PDB entry 6UUA | X-ray diffraction, 4.00 A resolution (low resolution: residue-level contacts below are approximate; hydrogen-bond / salt-bridge calls are withheld) | chains AAA and BBB of the 8 polymer chains in the assembly

Chain AAA (and BBB):
Protein: DNA-directed RNA polymerase subunit alpha
From: Escherichia coli
Notes: EC 2.7.7.6; chain BBB of this document is another copy of the same molecule, construct and numbering; everything in this record applies to it too
UniProt: A0A377D9Q8 (A0A377D9Q8_ECOLX); residues 1-235 here = UniProt positions 1-235
Sequence (242 residues; numbered -6 to 235; the number before each row is that of its first residue; numbers below 1 keep their minus sign (Ala-6 is residue -6)):
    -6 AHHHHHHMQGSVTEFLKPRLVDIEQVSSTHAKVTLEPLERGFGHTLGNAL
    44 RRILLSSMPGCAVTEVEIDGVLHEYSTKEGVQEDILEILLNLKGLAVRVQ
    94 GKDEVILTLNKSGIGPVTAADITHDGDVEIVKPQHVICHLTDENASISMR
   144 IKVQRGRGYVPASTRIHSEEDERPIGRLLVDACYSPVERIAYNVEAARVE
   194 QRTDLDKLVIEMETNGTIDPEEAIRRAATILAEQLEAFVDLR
Unresolved in the structure: -6 to 5 (chain BBB: -6 to 5, 234-235)
Sequence notes: expression tag (-6 to 0)

How chain AAA and chain BBB interact:
Residue-residue contacts (52):
  Phe8(AAA) - Glu226(BBB)
  Leu9(AAA) - Gln227(BBB)
  Lys10(AAA) - Glu226(BBB)
  Lys10(AAA) - Gln227(BBB)
  Lys10(AAA) - Glu229(BBB)
  Pro11(AAA) - Gln227(BBB)
  Pro11(AAA) - Ala230(BBB)
  Arg12(AAA) - Ala230(BBB)
  Leu13(AAA) - Ala230(BBB)
  Leu28(AAA) - Phe231(BBB)
  Leu31(AAA) - Gln227(BBB)
  Glu32(AAA) - Arg150(BBB)
  Arg33(AAA) - Ser49(BBB)
  Gly34(AAA) - Arg45(BBB)
  Phe35(AAA) - Ile46(BBB)
  Phe35(AAA) - Ser50(BBB)
  Phe35(AAA) - Gln227(BBB)
  His37(AAA) - Arg45(BBB)
  Thr38(AAA) - Ala42(BBB)
  Thr38(AAA) - Arg45(BBB)
  Thr38(AAA) - Ile46(BBB)
  Thr38(AAA) - Leu224(BBB)
  Leu39(AAA) - Leu224(BBB)
  Ala42(AAA) - Thr38(BBB)
  Ala42(AAA) - Ala42(BBB)
  Arg45(AAA) - Gly34(BBB)
  Arg45(AAA) - His37(BBB)
  Arg45(AAA) - Thr38(BBB)
  Ile46(AAA) - Phe35(BBB)
  Ser50(AAA) - Phe35(BBB)
  Arg150(AAA) - Glu7(BBB)
  Arg150(AAA) - Glu32(BBB)
  Arg218(AAA) - Asp233(BBB)
  Ala221(AAA) - Asp233(BBB)
  Thr222(AAA) - Asp233(BBB)
  Leu224(AAA) - Leu228(BBB)
  Glu226(AAA) - Phe8(BBB)
  Glu226(AAA) - Lys10(BBB)
  Gln227(AAA) - Leu9(BBB)
  Gln227(AAA) - Lys10(BBB)
  Gln227(AAA) - Pro11(BBB)
  Leu228(AAA) - Ala225(BBB)
  Leu228(AAA) - Leu228(BBB)
  Ala230(AAA) - Pro11(BBB)
  Phe231(AAA) - Pro11(BBB)
  Phe231(AAA) - Leu28(BBB)
  Phe231(AAA) - Ala221(BBB)
  Leu234(AAA) - Arg12(BBB)
  Leu234(AAA) - Leu13(BBB)
  Arg235(AAA) - Leu13(BBB)
  Arg235(AAA) - Glu214(BBB)
  Arg235(AAA) - Arg218(BBB)
Also at the interface, not in a pair above, chain AAA (38 interface residues in all): Thr6, Glu7, Leu43, Ser49, Arg195, Ile223, Ala225
Also at the interface, not in a pair above, chain BBB (35 interface residues in all): Thr6, Leu39, Ile223, Val232

In short:
38 residues of chain AAA face 35 of chain BBB across their interface.
Chain AAA and chain BBB are both DNA-directed RNA polymerase subunit alpha (Escherichia coli); the structure,
E. coli sigma-S transcription initiation complex with a mismatching CTP ("Fresh" crystal soaked with CTP for
..., was determined by X-ray diffraction together with 6UTV, 6UTW, 6UTX, 6UTY, 6UTZ, 6UU0 and 11 further
entries from the same study.
